PDB entry 7N0D | electron microscopy, 2.50 A resolution | chains F and L of the 14 polymer chains in the assembly

== Chain F ==
Protein: Proofreading exoribonuclease
From: Severe acute respiratory syndrome coronavirus 2
Notes: EC 3.1.13.-
UniProt: P0DTD1 (R1AB_SARS2); residues 1-527 here correspond to UniProt positions 5926-6452 (UniProt number = residue number + 5925)
Amino-acid sequence (527 residues; numbered 1 to 527; the number before each row is that of its first residue):
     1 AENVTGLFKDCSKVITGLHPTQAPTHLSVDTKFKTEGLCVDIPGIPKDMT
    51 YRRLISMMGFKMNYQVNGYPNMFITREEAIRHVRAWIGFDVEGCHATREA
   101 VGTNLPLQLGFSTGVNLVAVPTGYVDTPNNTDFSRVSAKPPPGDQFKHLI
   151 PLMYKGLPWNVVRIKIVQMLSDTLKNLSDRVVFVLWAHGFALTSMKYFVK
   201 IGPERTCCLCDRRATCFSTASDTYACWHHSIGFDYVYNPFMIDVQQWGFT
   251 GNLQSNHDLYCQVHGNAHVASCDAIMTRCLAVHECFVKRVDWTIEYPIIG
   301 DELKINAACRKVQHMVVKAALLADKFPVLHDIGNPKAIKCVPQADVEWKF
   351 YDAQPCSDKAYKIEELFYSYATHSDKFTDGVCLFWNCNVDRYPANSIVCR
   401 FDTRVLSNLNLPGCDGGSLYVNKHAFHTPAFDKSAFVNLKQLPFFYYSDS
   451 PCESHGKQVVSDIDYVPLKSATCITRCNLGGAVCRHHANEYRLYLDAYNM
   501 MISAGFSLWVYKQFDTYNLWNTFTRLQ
Not modelled in the structure: 1, 455-464, 524-527
Construct notes: engineered mutation Ala191 (Glu6116 in P0DTD1)
Curated features (UniProtKB/Swiss-Prot):
  - region: Cys414 to Thr428 (GpppA-binding)
  - active site: Asp90, Glu92, His268, Asp273
  - binding site (Mg(2+)): Asp90, Glu92, His268, Asp273
  - binding site (Zn(2+)): Cys207, Cys210, Cys226, His229, His257, Cys261, His264, Cys279, Cys452, Cys477, Cys484, His487
  - binding site (S-adenosyl-L-methionine): Asp331 to Ala337
  - site: Gln527 (Cleavage)
Bound ions: Mg2+ site 1: Asp90, Glu92, Asp273 (shared with C71(L) of chain L); Mg2+ site 2: Asp90 (shared with C71(L) of chain L); Zn2+ site 1: Cys207, Cys210, Cys226, His229; Zn2+ site 2: His257, Cys261, His264, Cys279; Zn2+ site 3: Cys452, Cys477, Cys484, His487
Ligand contacts: chapso (1N7): Ala471, Asn478, Leu479, Tyr517, Trp520
What the authors report for this chain:
  - binding site for the 22-nt RNA strand: Glu92, Gly93, His95, Phe146, Trp186, Gln245
  - binding site for the 27-nt RNA strand: His95, Asn104
  - specificity-determining residues: His95 (proposed by the authors, not directly observed)
  - specificity-determining residues: Pro142
  - catalytic residues: His268 (citing earlier work)
  - mutagenesis - E191A: abolished catalytic activity

== Chain L ==
Molecule: 22-nt RNA strand
Sequence (22 nucleotides; numbered 50 to 71; the number before each row is that of its first residue):
    50 CGAAGAAGCUAUUAAAAUCACC
Not modelled in the structure: 50-57
Bound ions: Mg2+ site 1: C71 (shared with Asp90(F), Glu92(F), Asp273(F) of chain F)

== How chain F and chain L interact ==
Contacting residue pairs (19; chain F residue first):
  Glu2(F) with U61(L), sugar contact
  Asp90(F) with C71(L), phosphate contact
  Val91(F) with C71(L), sugar contact
  Glu92(F) with C71(L), phosphate contact
  Gly93(F) with C71(L), hydrogen bond to the phosphate
  His95(F) with C71(L), hydrogen bond to the base
  Asn104(F) with C71(L), sugar contact
  Pro141(F) with C71(L), sugar contact
  Gln145(F) with C71(L), base contact
  Phe146(F) with C71(L), base contact
  Trp186(F) with A69(L), phosphate contact; C70(L), hydrogen bond to the phosphate
  Ala187(F) with C70(L), sugar contact
  Gln245(F) with A69(L), hydrogen bond to the sugar
  Gly251(F) with A69(L), phosphate contact
  Asn252(F) with A69(L), hydrogen bond to the phosphate; C70(L), phosphate contact
  Leu253(F) with C70(L), hydrogen bond to the phosphate
  His268(F) with C71(L), salt bridge to the phosphate
Interface residues without a listed pair, chain F (22 interface residues in all): Asn3, Cys94, Leu149, Phe190, Asp273
Interface residues without a listed pair, chain L (5 interface residues in all): U62

== Summary ==
Chain F and chain L form an interface of 22 and 5 residues respectively, with 6 hydrogen bonds and 1 salt
bridge. Polar contacts include His95(F)-C71(L), Gln245(F)-A69(L) and Gly93(F)-C71(L). Bound to chain F:
chapso. The paper reports the catalytic residue His268(F); E191A of chain F abolishes catalytic activity.
Chain F is Proofreading exoribonuclease (Severe acute respiratory syndrome coronavirus 2) and chain L is a
22-nt RNA strand; the structure, Cryo-EM structure of the tetrameric form of SARS-CoV-2 nsp10-nsp14
(E191A)-RNA complex, was determined by electron microscopy (same publication as 7N0B and 7N0C).
